Entry 7SCC (electron microscopy, 2.60 A resolution); this record covers chains BG and BM of the 36 polymer chains in the assembly.

== Chain BG ==
Molecule: Allophycocyanin beta chain
Organism: Synechocystis sp. PCC 6803 substr. Kazusa
Reference sequence: Q01952 (APCB_SYNY3); residue numbers follow UniProt; this construct covers 1-161
Chain sequence (161 residues; each row starts with the number of its first residue):
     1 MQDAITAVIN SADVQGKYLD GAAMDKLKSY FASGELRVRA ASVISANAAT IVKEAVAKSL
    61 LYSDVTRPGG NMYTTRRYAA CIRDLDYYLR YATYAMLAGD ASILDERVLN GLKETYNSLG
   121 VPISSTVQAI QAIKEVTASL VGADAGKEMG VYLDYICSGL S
UniProt features mapped onto this chain:
  - binding site ((2R,3E)-phycocyanobilin): Cys81
  - modified residue: Asn71 (N4-methylasparagine)
Glycans and other covalent adducts: phycocyanobilin (CYC) linked to Cys81
Small-molecule neighbours:
  - phycocyanobilin (CYC), molecule 1: Leu60, Val65, Asn71, Met72, Arg76, Arg77, Ala80, Arg83, Asp84, Tyr87, Tyr88, Tyr91, Arg107, Val108, Leu112, Thr115, Tyr116, Leu119, Val121, Pro122, Ser125, Thr126
  - phycocyanobilin (CYC), molecule 2: Leu61, Tyr62, Thr66, Tyr73, Thr74, Thr75, Tyr78

== Chain BM ==
Molecule: Phycobiliprotein ApcE
Organism: Synechocystis sp. PCC 6803 substr. Kazusa
Notes: EC 4.-.-.-
Reference sequence: Q55544 (APCE_SYNY3); numbering as in UniProt (aligned over 1-896)
Chain sequence (896 residues; row label = number of the first residue in the row):
     1 MSVKASGGSS LARPQLYQTV PVSAISQAEQ QDRFLEGSEL NELTAYFQSG ALRLEIAETL
    61 TQNADLIVSR AANRIFTGGS PLSYLEKPVE RQPALVGASS DSRNGSVTYA ESNGSGGLFG
   121 GLRSVFSSTG PIPPGFRPIN IARYGPSNMQ KSLRDMSWFL RYTTYAIVAG DPNIIVVNTR
   181 GLKEVIENAC SIDATIVAIQ EMRAASADYF RNNAQAKEIV LQYFDILLSE FKAPTPANKV
   241 RQGPSNDIQG LELPQSYFNA AAKRQKYAMK PGLSALEKNA VIKAAYRQIF ERDITKAYSQ
   301 SISYLESQVR NGDISMKEFV RRLAKSPLYR KQFFEPFINS RALELAFRHI LGRGPSSREE
   361 VQKYFSIVSS GGLPALVDAL VDSQEYADYF GEETVPYLRG LGVEAQECRN WGMQQDLFSY
   421 SAPFRKVPQF ITTFAQYDRP LPDQHVYGSG NDPLEIQFGA IFPKETRNPS KRPAPFNKDT
   481 KRILIHRGPA VNNQVGNPSA VGEFPGSLGA KVFRLNGGLP GAKVGKNTGT SVKFGESSTQ
   541 ALIRAAYRQV FGRDLYEGQR LSVAEIQLEN GDISVREFIK RLAKSELFLK LYWAPHYVCK
   601 AIEYMHRRLL GRPTYGRQEM NQYFDIASKQ GFYAVVEAMI DSKEYSDAFG EDTVPYERYL
   661 TPGGLQMRSA RVGSLREDIG QRVDKEVTPR FVELGQVSAI RTEPEIAYRS NQGVTRQRQQ
   721 TKVFKLVSTY DKVAVKNAIR AAYRQVFERD LEPYIINSEF TALESKLSNN EINVKEFIEG
   781 LGTSELYMKE FYAPYPNTKV IEMGTKHFLG RAPLNQKEIQ QYNQILASQG LKAFIGAMVN
   841 GMEYLQTFGE DTVPYRRFPT LPAANFPNTE RLYNKLTKQD KELVVPSFTP VVKVGG
Not modelled in the structure: 1-686, 896
UniProt features mapped onto this chain:
  - binding site ((2R,3E)-phycocyanobilin): Cys190
Small-molecule neighbours:
  - phycocyanobilin (CYC), molecule 1: Gly713, Val714, Arg718, Pro859, Thr860, Leu861, Pro862, Ala863, Phe866
  - phycocyanobilin (CYC), molecule 2: Arg749, Tyr754, Leu876, Thr877, Lys878
  - phycocyanobilin (CYC), molecule 3: Ala762, Ser765, Lys766, Ser768, Asn769
  - phycocyanobilin (CYC), molecule 4: Asn797, Thr798, Gln816, Ile819, Gln820, Asn823, Ser887

== How chain BG and chain BM interact ==
Residue-residue contacts (33; chain BG residue first):
  Gln2(BG) - Val892(BM)
  Asn10(BG) - Val892(BM)
  Pro68(BG) - Gly695(BM)
  Pro68(BG) - Val697(BM)
  Gly69(BG) - Arg709(BM)  hydrogen bond (backbone-side chain)
  Gly69(BG) - Gln712(BM)
  Gly70(BG) - Arg709(BM)
  Gly70(BG) - Gln712(BM)
  Asn71(BG) - Gln712(BM)
  Arg76(BG) - Arg718(BM)
  Arg76(BG) - Gln719(BM)  hydrogen bond
  Arg77(BG) - Gln712(BM)  hydrogen bond
  Arg77(BG) - Gly713(BM)
  Arg83(BG) - Thr860(BM)
  Tyr87(BG) - Thr860(BM)
  Tyr87(BG) - Leu861(BM)
  Ser102(BG) - Val891(BM)
  Asp105(BG) - Val891(BM)
  Glu106(BG) - Val891(BM)
  Arg107(BG) - Ala863(BM)
  Val108(BG) - Ala863(BM)
  Asn110(BG) - Ala863(BM)
  Asn110(BG) - Ala864(BM)  hydrogen bond (backbone-backbone)
  Asn110(BG) - Phe888(BM)
  Gly111(BG) - Pro867(BM)
  Glu114(BG) - Pro867(BM)
  Glu114(BG) - Arg871(BM)  salt bridge
  Thr115(BG) - Pro867(BM)
  Leu119(BG) - Gln712(BM)
  Leu119(BG) - Gly713(BM)
  Leu119(BG) - Val714(BM)
  Leu119(BG) - Phe866(BM)  hydrophobic
  Gly120(BG) - Tyr708(BM)
Interface residues without a listed pair, chain BG (27 interface residues in all): Met1, Asp13, Val14, Arg67, Arg90, Tyr91
Interface residues without a listed pair, chain BM (23 interface residues in all): Gln696, Arg701, Val894, Gly895

== Summary ==
The interface between chain BG and chain BM involves 27 residues on one side and 23 on the other, with 4
hydrogen bonds and 1 salt bridge. Polar pairs include Glu114(BG)-Arg871(BM), Gly69(BG)-Arg709(BM) and
Arg76(BG)-Gln719(BM). Bound to chain BG: phycocyanobilin.
Here chain BG is Allophycocyanin beta chain and chain BM is Phycobiliprotein ApcE, both from Synechocystis sp.
PCC 6803 substr. Kazusa. Entry 7SCC (T-cylinder of Synechocystis PCC 6803 Phycobilisome, complex with OCP -
local refinement) was determined by electron microscopy (same publication as 7SC7, 7SC9 and 7SCB).
